PDB entry 5SB9 | X-ray diffraction, 2.50 A resolution | chains B and F of the 6 polymer chains in the assembly

Chain B:
Name: Tubulin beta-2B chain
From: Bos taurus
Reference sequence: Q6B856 (TBB2B_BOVIN); the author numbering skips numbers that UniProt does not, so the offset changes along the chain: 1-42 = UniProt 1-42; 45-360 = UniProt 43-358; 369-455 = UniProt 359-445
Amino-acid sequence (445 residues; numbered 1 to 455; 10 numbers in that range are skipped by the numbering (no residue carries them; nothing is unmodelled there); the number before each row is that of its first residue):
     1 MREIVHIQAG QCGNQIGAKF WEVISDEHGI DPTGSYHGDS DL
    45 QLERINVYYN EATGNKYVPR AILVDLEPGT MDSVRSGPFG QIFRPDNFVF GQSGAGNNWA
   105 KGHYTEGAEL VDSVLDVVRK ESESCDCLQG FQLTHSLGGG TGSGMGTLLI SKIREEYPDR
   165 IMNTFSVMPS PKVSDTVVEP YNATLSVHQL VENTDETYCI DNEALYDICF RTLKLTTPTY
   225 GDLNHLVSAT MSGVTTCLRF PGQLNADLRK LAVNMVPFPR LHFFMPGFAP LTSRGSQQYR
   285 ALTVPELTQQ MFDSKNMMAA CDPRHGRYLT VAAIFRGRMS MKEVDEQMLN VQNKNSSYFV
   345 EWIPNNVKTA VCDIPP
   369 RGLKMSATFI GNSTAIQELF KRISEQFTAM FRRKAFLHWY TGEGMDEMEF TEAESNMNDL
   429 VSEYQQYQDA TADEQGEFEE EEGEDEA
Not modelled in the structure: 1, 279-281, 439-455
Swiss-Prot annotation at these positions:
  - motif: Met1 to Ile4 (MREI motif)
  - binding site (GTP): Gln11, Glu71, Ser140, Gly144, Thr145, Gly146, Asn206, Asn228
  - binding site (Mg(2+)): Glu71
  - modified residue: Ser40 (Phosphoserine), Thr57 (Phosphothreonine), Lys60 (N6-acetyllysine), Ser174 (Phosphoserine), Thr287 (Phosphothreonine), Thr292 (Phosphothreonine), Arg320 (Omega-N-methylarginine), Glu448 (5-glutamyl polyglutamate)
  - cross-link (Glycyl lysine isopeptide (Lys-Gly)): Lys60 (interchain with G-Cter in ubiquitin), Lys326 (interchain with G-Cter in ubiquitin)
Bound ions: Mg2+: Gln11 (together with GDP)
Small-molecule neighbours: GDP (guanosine-5'-diphosphate): Ala9, Gly10, Gln11, Cys12, Gln15, Ile16, Asp69, Ala99, Asn101, Ser140, Gly142, Gly143, Gly144, Thr145, Gly146, Val171, Pro173, Val177, Asp179, Glu183, Asn206, Leu209, Tyr224, Leu227, Asn228
From the paper describing this entry:
  - binding site for the ligand 5IX: Gly100, Asn102, Lys105, Val181

Chain F:
Name: Tubulin-Tyrosine Ligase
From: Gallus gallus
Reference sequence: E1BQ43 (E1BQ43_CHICK); numbering as in UniProt (aligned over 1-378)
Amino-acid sequence (384 residues; numbered 1 to 384; the number before each row is that of its first residue):
     1 MYTFVVRDEN SSVYAEVSRL LLATGQWKRL RKDNPRFNLM LGERNRLPFG RLGHEPGLVQ
    61 LVNYYRGADK LCRKASLVKL IKTSPELSES CTWFPESYVI YPTNLKTPVA PAQNGIRHLI
   121 NNTRTDEREV FLAAYNRRRE GREGNVWIAK SSAGAKGEGI LISSEASELL DFIDEQGQVH
   181 VIQKYLEKPL LLEPGHRKFD IRSWVLVDHL YNIYLYREGV LRTSSEPYNS ANFQDKTCHL
   241 TNHCIQKEYS KNYGRYEEGN EMFFEEFNQY LMDALNTTLE NSILLQIKHI IRSCLMCIEP
   301 AISTKHLHYQ SFQLFGFDFM VDEELKVWLI EVNGAPACAQ KLYAELCQGI VDVAISSVFP
   361 LADTGQKTSQ PTSIFIKLHH HHHH
Not modelled in the structure: 104-125, 153-158, 175-178, 229-258, 363-372, 381-384
Differences from the reference sequence: expression tag (379-384)
Bound ions: Mg2+ near Glu331 (its only coordinating residue here)
Small-molecule neighbours: AMP-PCP (ACP; phosphomethylphosphonic acid adenylate ester): Lys74, Pro95, Ile148, Lys150, Gln183, Lys184, Tyr185, Leu186, Lys198, Asp200, Arg202, Arg222, Asp318, Met320, Ile330, Glu331, Asn333

Interface between chain B and chain F:
Pairs across the interface (15):
  Arg311(B) with Arg31(F)
  Leu333(B) with Pro56(F); Gly57(F)
  Gln336(B) with Arg36(F)
  Asn337(B) with Arg36(F), hydrogen bond; Pro56(F); Gly57(F); Leu58(F)
  Lys338(B) with Met1(F)
  Ser340(B) with Leu30(F); Arg31(F); Asn34(F), hydrogen bond; Arg36(F)
  Ser341(B) with Arg31(F)
  Glu345(B) with Arg31(F), salt bridge
Other interface residues (no listed pair), chain B (10 interface residues in all): Phe343, Asn349
Other interface residues (no listed pair), chain F (10 interface residues in all): Thr3, Lys28

Overview:
Chain B and chain F each contribute 10 residues to their interface; the contacts include 2 hydrogen bonds and
1 salt bridge. Polar pairs include Glu345(B)-Arg31(F), Asn337(B)-Arg36(F) and Ser340(B)-Asn34(F). Chain B
binds GDP. Ligands of chain F: AMP-PCP. The paper reports a binding site for the ligand 5IX at Gly100(B),
Asn102(B) and Lys105(B) among others.
Here chain B is Tubulin beta-2B chain (Bos taurus) and chain F is Tubulin-Tyrosine Ligase (Gallus gallus).
Entry 5SB9 (Tubulin-maytansinoid-4a-complex) was determined by X-ray diffraction (same publication as 5SB8,
5SBA, 5SBB, 5SBC, 5SBD and 5SBE).
